PDB entry 6E11 | electron microscopy, 4.23 A resolution (low resolution: residue-level contacts below are approximate; hydrogen-bond / salt-bridge calls are withheld) | chains g and G of the 28 polymer chains in the assembly

# Chain g
Name: Translocon component PTEX150
Organism: Plasmodium falciparum (isolate 3D7)
UniProt: Q8ILA1 (Q8ILA1_PLAF7); the construct lacks a stretch of the UniProt sequence, so the offset changes along the chain: 21-668 = UniProt 1-648; 669-993 = UniProt 669-993
Amino-acid sequence (993 residues; row label = number of the first residue in the row; a row labelled like 668A-668T holds insertion residues (668A, then the next letters in order)):
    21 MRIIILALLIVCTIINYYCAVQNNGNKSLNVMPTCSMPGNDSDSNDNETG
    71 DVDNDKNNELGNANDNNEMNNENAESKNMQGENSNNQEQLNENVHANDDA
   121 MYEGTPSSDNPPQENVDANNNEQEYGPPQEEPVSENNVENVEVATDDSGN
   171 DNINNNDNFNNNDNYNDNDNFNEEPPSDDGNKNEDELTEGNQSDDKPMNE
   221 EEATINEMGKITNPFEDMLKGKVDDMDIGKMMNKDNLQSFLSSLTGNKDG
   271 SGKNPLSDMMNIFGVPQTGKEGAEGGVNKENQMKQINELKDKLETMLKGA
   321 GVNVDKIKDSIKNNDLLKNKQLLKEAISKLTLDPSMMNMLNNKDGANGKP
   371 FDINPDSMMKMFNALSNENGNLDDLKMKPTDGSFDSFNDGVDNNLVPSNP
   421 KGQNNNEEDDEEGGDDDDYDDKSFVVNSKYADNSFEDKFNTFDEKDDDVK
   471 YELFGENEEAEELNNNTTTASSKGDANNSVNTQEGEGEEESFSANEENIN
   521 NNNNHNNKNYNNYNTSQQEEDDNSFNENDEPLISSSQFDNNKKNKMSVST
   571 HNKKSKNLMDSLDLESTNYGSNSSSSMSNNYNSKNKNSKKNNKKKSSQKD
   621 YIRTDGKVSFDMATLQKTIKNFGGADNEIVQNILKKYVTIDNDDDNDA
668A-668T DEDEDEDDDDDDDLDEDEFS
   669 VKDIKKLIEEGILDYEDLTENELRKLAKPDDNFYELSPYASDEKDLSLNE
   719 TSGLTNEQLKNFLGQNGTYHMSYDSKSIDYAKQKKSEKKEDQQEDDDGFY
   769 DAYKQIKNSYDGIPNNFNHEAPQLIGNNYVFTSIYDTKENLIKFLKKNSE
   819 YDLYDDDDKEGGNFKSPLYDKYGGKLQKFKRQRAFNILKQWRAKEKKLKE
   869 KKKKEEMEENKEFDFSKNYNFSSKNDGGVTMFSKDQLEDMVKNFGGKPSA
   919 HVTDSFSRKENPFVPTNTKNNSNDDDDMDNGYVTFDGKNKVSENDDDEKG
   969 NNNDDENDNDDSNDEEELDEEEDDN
Disordered / not traced: 21-667, 668A-668T, 824-993

# Chain G
Name: Exported protein 2
Organism: Plasmodium falciparum (isolate 3D7)
UniProt: Q8IKC8 (Q8IKC8_PLAF7); numbering as in UniProt (aligned over 1-287)
Amino-acid sequence (287 residues; row label = number of the first residue in the row):
     1 MKVSYIFSFFLLFFVYKNTNTVVCDNGYGDLAATSALTTVIKDPISLTIK
    51 DIYEHGVKNPFTKIIHKLKKFIRYRKVLRWSRMWWVLLVREIVGDNTIEK
   101 KTEKALREIWDQCTIAVYNNTLNAVESKPLLFLHGILNECRNNFATKLRQ
   151 DPSLIVAKIDQIIKSQIYRFWVSEPYLKIGRSHTLYTHITPDAVPQLPKE
   201 CTLKHLSSYMEEKLKSMESKKNIESGKYEFDVDSSETDSTKDDGKPDDDD
   251 DDDDNFDDDDNFDDDTVEEEDASGDLFKNEKKDENKE
Disordered / not traced: 1-26, 218-287
Cystine bridges: Cys-113/Cys-140

# How chain g and chain G interact
Contacting residue pairs (53):
  Lys-696(g) / Glu-174(G)
  Phe-701(g) / Arg-169(G)
  Phe-701(g) / Phe-170(G)
  Phe-701(g) / Val-172(G)
  Tyr-702(g) / Phe-170(G)
  Tyr-702(g) / Glu-200(G)
  Glu-703(g) / Arg-169(G)
  Leu-704(g) / Glu-200(G)
  Leu-704(g) / Leu-206(G)
  Ser-705(g) / Ser-165(G)
  Ser-705(g) / Arg-169(G)
  Pro-706(g) / Ser-165(G)
  Pro-706(g) / Met-210(G)
  Tyr-707(g) / Lys-164(G)
  Tyr-707(g) / Leu-214(G)
  Ala-708(g) / Lys-164(G)
  Ala-708(g) / Gln-166(G)
  Ser-777(g) / Asn-123(G)
  Ser-777(g) / Lys-128(G)
  Ser-777(g) / Leu-131(G)
  Tyr-778(g) / Lys-128(G)
  Asp-779(g) / Lys-128(G)
  Gly-780(g) / Lys-128(G)
  Gly-780(g) / Leu-130(G)
  Gly-780(g) / Leu-131(G)
  Ile-781(g) / Leu-131(G)
  Pro-782(g) / Leu-130(G)
  Pro-782(g) / Leu-131(G)
  Pro-782(g) / His-134(G)
  Asn-783(g) / His-134(G)
  Asn-784(g) / Gln-166(G)
  Phe-785(g) / Leu-130(G)
  Phe-785(g) / Gln-166(G)
  Phe-785(g) / Tyr-168(G)
  Phe-785(g) / Arg-169(G)
  Asn-786(g) / Gln-166(G)
  His-787(g) / Gln-166(G)
  His-787(g) / Arg-169(G)
  Glu-788(g) / Leu-130(G)
  Ala-789(g) / Leu-130(G)
  Pro-790(g) / Pro-129(G)
  Pro-790(g) / Val-172(G)
  Gln-791(g) / Ser-127(G)
  Gln-791(g) / Lys-128(G)
  Leu-792(g) / Glu-126(G)
  Leu-792(g) / Ser-127(G)
  Asn-795(g) / Arg-181(G)
  Tyr-797(g) / Trp-80(G)
  Tyr-797(g) / Glu-126(G)
  Tyr-797(g) / Leu-177(G)
  Tyr-797(g) / Arg-181(G)
  Phe-799(g) / Val-172(G)
  Phe-799(g) / Leu-177(G)
Also at the interface, not in a pair above, chain g (31 interface residues in all): Asn-700, Asp-713, Ser-715
Also at the interface, not in a pair above, chain G (29 interface residues in all): Ile-163, Ser-173, Pro-198, Cys-201, His-205, Tyr-209

# In short
Chain g and chain G form an interface of 31 and 29 residues respectively.
Chain g is Translocon component PTEX150 and chain G is Exported protein 2, both from Plasmodium falciparum
(isolate 3D7); the structure, PTEX Core Complex in the Resetting (Compact) State, was determined by electron
microscopy together with 6E10 from the same study.
